Entry 7JRG (electron microscopy, 3.20 A resolution); this record covers chains D and E of the 20 polymer chains in the assembly.

[Chain D]
Name: cytochrome c1-2, heme protein, mitochondrial
Source organism: Vigna radiata var. radiata
Reference sequence: A0A1S3W199 (A0A1S3W199_VIGRR); residue numbers follow UniProt; this construct covers 1-306
Sequence (306 residues; row label = number of the first residue in the row):
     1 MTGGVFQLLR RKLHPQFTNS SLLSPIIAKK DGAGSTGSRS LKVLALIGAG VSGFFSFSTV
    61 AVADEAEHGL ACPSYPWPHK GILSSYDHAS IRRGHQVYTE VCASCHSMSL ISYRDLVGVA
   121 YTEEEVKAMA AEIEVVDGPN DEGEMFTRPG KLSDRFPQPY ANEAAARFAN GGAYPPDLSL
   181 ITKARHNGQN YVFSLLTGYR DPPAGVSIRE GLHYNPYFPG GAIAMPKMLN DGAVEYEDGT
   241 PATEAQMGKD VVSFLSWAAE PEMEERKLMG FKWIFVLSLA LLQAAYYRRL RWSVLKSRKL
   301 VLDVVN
Not modelled in the structure: 1-62
Glycans and other covalent adducts: heme c (HEC) linked to C102, C105
Metal / ion sites: heme c Fe: H106, M225
Small-molecule neighbours:
  - 1,2-Distearoyl-sn-glycerophosphoethanolamine (3PE): I82, F271, I274
  - heme c (HEC): V101, H106, N170, A173, Y174, P175, P176, L178, I181, R185, Y191, V192, L195, L196, F218, P219, I223, A224, M225, M228, L229, V251, L255

[Chain E]
Name: Cytochrome b-c1 complex subunit Rieske, mitochondrial
Source organism: Vigna radiata var. radiata
Notes: EC 7.1.1.8
Reference sequence: A0A1S3TB49 (A0A1S3TB49_VIGRR); residues 1-271 here = UniProt positions 1-271
Sequence (271 residues; numbered 1 to 271; the number before each row is that of its first residue):
     1 MLRVAAKRLS SLSSSAWRAN HAASAVLSRN PVAPSLSTEE HRSDPFSLRP EFFLPIRGYA
    61 TDSLFHPKEN SLIPEIPATV AAVKNPSSKI IYDEHNHERF PPGDPSKRAF AYFVLTGGRF
   121 VYASLIRLLV LKFVLSMSAS KDVLALASLE VDLSSIEPGT TVTVKWRGKP VFIRRRTEDD
   181 IKLANSVDVA SLRDPQQDAE RVKNPEWLIV IGVCTHLGCI PLPNAGDFGG WFCPCHGSHY
   241 DISGRIRKGP APYNLEVPTY TFLEENKLMI G
Not modelled in the structure: 1-71, 149-271
Small-molecule neighbours:
  - 1,2-Distearoyl-sn-glycerophosphoethanolamine (3PE), molecule 1: K107, F110, V114, G117, F120, V121
  - 1,2-Distearoyl-sn-glycerophosphoethanolamine (3PE), molecule 2: L131, V134, L135
  - 1,2-diacyl-sn-glycero-3-phosphocholine (PC1): Y112, R119, A123

[How chain D and chain E interact]
Pairs across the interface (30):
  R114(D) with K141(E); A145(E)
  W273(D) with S124(E); L125(E), hydrophobic; L128(E)
  V276(D) with V121(E), hydrophobic
  A280(D) with V121(E), hydrophobic; Y122(E), hydrogen bond (backbone-side chain)
  Q283(D) with V114(E); L115(E); G118(E); Y122(E), hydrogen bond
  A284(D) with Y122(E)
  Y286(D) with F110(E); A111(E), hydrophobic; V114(E), hydrophobic
  Y287(D) with L115(E), hydrophobic
  R289(D) with N96(E), hydrogen bond (side chain-backbone); H97(E)
  S293(D) with H97(E)
  K296(D) with N96(E); H97(E)
  S297(D) with Y92(E); D93(E), hydrogen bond (backbone-backbone)
  R298(D) with D93(E)
  K299(D) with I91(E)
  V301(D) with A78(E), hydrophobic; T79(E)
  D303(D) with P77(E); T79(E)
Also at the interface, not in a pair above, chain D (22 interface residues in all): S153, E265, M269, L277, L290, L302
Also at the interface, not in a pair above, chain E (22 interface residues in all): K132, D142

[In short]
The chain D/chain E interface involves 22 residues from each chain; the contacts include 4 hydrogen bonds.
Polar contacts include A280(D)-Y122(E), Q283(D)-Y122(E) and R289(D)-N96(E). Bound to chain D:
1,2-Distearoyl-sn-glycerophosphoethanolamine. Ligands of chain E: 1,2-diacyl-sn-glycero-3-phosphocholine and
1,2-Distearoyl-sn-glycerophosphoethanolamine. Covalently linked heme c: at C102(D).
Here chain D is cytochrome c1-2, heme protein, mitochondrial and chain E is Cytochrome b-c1 complex subunit
Rieske, mitochondrial, both from Vigna radiata var. radiata. Entry 7JRG (Plant Mitochondrial complex III2 from
Vigna radiata) was determined by electron microscopy.
